Entry 8DQ8 (X-ray diffraction, 1.90 A resolution); this record covers chains A and B.

[Chain A (and B)]
Molecule: Amine oxidase
Source organism: Pseudomonas putida S16
Notes: chain B of this document is another copy of the same molecule, construct and numbering; everything in this record applies to it too
UniProtKB: F8G0P2 (F8G0P2_PSEP6); residues 51-482 here = UniProt positions 51-482
Amino-acid sequence (432 residues; row label = number of the first residue in the row):
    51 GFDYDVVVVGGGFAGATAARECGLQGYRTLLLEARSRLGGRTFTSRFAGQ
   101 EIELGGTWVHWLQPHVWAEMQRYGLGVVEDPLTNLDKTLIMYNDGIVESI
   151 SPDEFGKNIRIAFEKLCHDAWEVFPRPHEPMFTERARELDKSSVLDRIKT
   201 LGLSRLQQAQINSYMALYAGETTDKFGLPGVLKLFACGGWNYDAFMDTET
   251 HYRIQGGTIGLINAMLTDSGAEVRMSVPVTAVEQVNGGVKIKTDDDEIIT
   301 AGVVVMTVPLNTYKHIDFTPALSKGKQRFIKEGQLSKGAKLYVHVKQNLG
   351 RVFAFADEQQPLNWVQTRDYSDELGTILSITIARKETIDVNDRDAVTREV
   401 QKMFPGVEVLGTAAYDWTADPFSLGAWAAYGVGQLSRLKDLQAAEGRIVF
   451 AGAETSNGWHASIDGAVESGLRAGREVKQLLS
Differences from the reference sequence: engineered mutation L104 (Phe in F8G0P2), T107 (Ala in F8G0P2), I146 (Ser in F8G0P2), D317 (Gly in F8G0P2), R368 (His in F8G0P2), V449 (Leu in F8G0P2), S462 (Asn in F8G0P2)
Curated features (UniProtKB/Swiss-Prot):
  - binding site (FAD): A64, E83, A84, R85, R91, W108, V279, A453, I463
  - binding site ((S)-nicotine): T381
  - mutagenesis: T250 (T250V: More than 10-fold increase in KM; when associated with V-381. Does not affect kcat significantly, but shows a small decrease in catalytic efficiency), T381 (T381V: 2-fold increase in KM. More than 10-fold increase in KM; when associated with V-250. Does not affect kcat significantly, but shows a small decrease in catalytic efficiency), W427 (W427F: 3.5-fold increase in activity; when associated with Y-462; W427N: Loss of activity; when associated with W-462; W427Y: 2.8-fold increase in activity. 7.5-fold increase in activity ...)
Residues lining bound ligands:
  - dihydroflavine-adenine dinucleotide (FDA): V59, G60, G61, G62, F63, A64, G65, L82, E83, A84, R85, G89, G90, R91, T92, L104, G105, G106, T107, W108, E249, V277, P278, V279, T307, V308, P309, T312, I316, K340, W417, F422, A426, W427, G452, A453, A461, S462, I463, D464, A466
  - (S)-3-(1-methylpyrrolidin-2-yl)pyridine (NCT): W108, L217, Y218, E249, T250, W364, T381, W427, A461

[How chain A and chain B interact]
Pairs across the interface - 73 pairs, chain A then chain B:
  R70(A) - R122(B)
  E71(A) - R122(B)  salt bridge
  L74(A) - L74(B)
  Q75(A) - D268(B)  hydrogen bond
  H110(A) - W240(B)
  W111(A) - P114(B)
  W111(A) - P175(B)
  W111(A) - R176(B)
  W111(A) - P177(B)
  W111(A) - H178(B)
  W111(A) - W240(B)  hydrophobic
  L112(A) - C237(B)
  P114(A) - W111(B)
  P114(A) - P114(B)
  P114(A) - W117(B)
  H115(A) - W117(B)
  H115(A) - Q121(B)  hydrogen bond
  W117(A) - P114(B)
  W117(A) - H115(B)
  W117(A) - H178(B)
  A118(A) - A118(B)  hydrophobic
  Q121(A) - H115(B)  hydrogen bond
  Q121(A) - E468(B)
  Q121(A) - R475(B)  hydrogen bond (backbone-side chain)
  R122(A) - R70(B)
  R122(A) - E71(B)  salt bridge
  R122(A) - R122(B)
  R122(A) - L471(B)
  R122(A) - R475(B)
  R122(A) - K478(B)  hydrogen bond (backbone-side chain)
  Y123(A) - R475(B)
  G124(A) - R475(B)
  V127(A) - R176(B)
  V127(A) - E179(B)
  E129(A) - R176(B)  salt bridge
  W171(A) - D243(B)
  W171(A) - A244(B)
  W171(A) - D247(B)
  P175(A) - W111(B)
  P175(A) - Y252(B)
  R176(A) - W111(B)
  R176(A) - V127(B)
  R176(A) - E129(B)  salt bridge
  R176(A) - Y252(B)
  P177(A) - W111(B)
  H178(A) - W111(B)
  H178(A) - W117(B)
  E179(A) - V127(B)
  C237(A) - L112(B)
  G239(A) - N241(B)  hydrogen bond (backbone-side chain)
  G239(A) - A244(B)
  W240(A) - H110(B)
  W240(A) - W111(B)  hydrophobic
  W240(A) - A244(B)  hydrophobic
  W240(A) - D247(B)
  N241(A) - G239(B)
  N241(A) - N241(B)  hydrogen bond
  D243(A) - W171(B)
  A244(A) - W171(B)
  A244(A) - G239(B)
  A244(A) - W240(B)  hydrophobic
  D247(A) - W171(B)
  D247(A) - W240(B)
  Y252(A) - P175(B)
  Y252(A) - R176(B)
  D268(A) - Q75(B)  hydrogen bond
  E468(A) - Q121(B)
  L471(A) - R122(B)
  R475(A) - Q121(B)  hydrogen bond (side chain-backbone)
  R475(A) - R122(B)
  R475(A) - Y123(B)
  R475(A) - G124(B)
  K478(A) - R122(B)  hydrogen bond (side chain-backbone)
Also at the interface, not in a pair above, chain A (39 interface residues in all): E119, F182, R472
Also at the interface, not in a pair above, chain B (39 interface residues in all): E119, F182, R472

[In short]
Chain A and chain B each contribute 39 residues to their interface, with 10 hydrogen bonds and 4 salt bridges.
Polar contacts include E71(A)-R122(B), E129(A)-R176(B) and Q75(A)-D268(B). Bound to chain A:
(S)-3-(1-methylpyrrolidin-2-yl)pyridine and dihydroflavine-adenine dinucleotide.
Both chains are Amine oxidase (Pseudomonas putida S16). Entry 8DQ8 (The structure of NicA2 variant
F104L/A107T/S146I/G317D/H368R/L449V/N462S in complex with N-methylmyosmine) was determined by X-ray
diffraction (same publication as 8DQ7 and 8DSV).
